Entry 5DU1 (X-ray diffraction, 1.80 A resolution); this record covers chains A and C of the 4 polymer chains in the assembly.

Chain A (and C):
Protein: Mambalgin-1
Organism: Dendroaspis polylepis polylepis
Notes: chain C of this document is another copy of the same molecule, construct and numbering; everything in this record applies to it too
UniProt: P0DKR6 (3SX1_DENPO); residues 1-57 here correspond to UniProt positions 22-78 (UniProt number = residue number + 21)
Sequence (57 residues; numbered 1 to 57; the number before each row is that of its first residue):
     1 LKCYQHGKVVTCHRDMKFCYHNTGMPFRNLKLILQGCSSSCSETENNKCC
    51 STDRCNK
Cystine bridges: Cys3-Cys19, Cys12-Cys37, Cys41-Cys49, Cys50-Cys55
Swiss-Prot annotation at these positions:
  - site: Phe27 (Important residue for inhibition of rat ASIC1a), Arg28 (Important residue for inhibition of rat ASIC1a), Leu32 (Key residue for inhibition of rat ASIC1a, probably binds to rat ASIC1a F-350), Ile33 (Important residue for inhibition of rat ASIC1a), Leu34 (Important residue for inhibition of rat ASIC1a)
What the authors report for this chain:
  - mutagenesis - T23A (less than 5-fold): unchanged binding to ASIC1a channel
  - self-association interface (contacts with another copy of this molecule); pairs are residue here / residue on that copy: Leu32-Leu32 (hydrophobic contact), Pro26, Phe27, Asn29
  - conformationally variable residues: Asn47 to Cys50
  - mutagenesis - F27A, R28A, L32A (3-order of magnitude), I33A, L34A: decreased binding to ASIC1a
  - mutagenesis - H21A, N29A, L30A, K31A, K57A: unchanged binding to ASIC1a

Chain A / chain C interface:
Residue-residue contacts (11):
  Asn22(A) with Phe27(C)
  Thr23(A) with Phe27(C)
  Pro26(A) with Leu32(C), hydrophobic
  Phe27(A) with Thr23(C); Gly24(C); Leu32(C), hydrophobic; Leu34(C), hydrophobic
  Leu30(A) with Leu32(C), hydrophobic
  Leu32(A) with Pro26(C), hydrophobic; Leu30(C), hydrophobic
  Leu34(A) with Phe27(C), hydrophobic
Interface residues without a listed pair, chain A (9 interface residues in all): Gly24, Glu45
Interface residues without a listed pair, chain C (9 interface residues in all): Asn22, Arg28

Overview:
The chain A/chain C interface involves 9 residues from each chain. The paper reports that F27A, R28A and L32A
of chain A, among others, reduce binding to ASIC1a; conformational variability at Asn47(A); 11 substitutions
were tested in all.
Both chains are Mambalgin-1 (Dendroaspis polylepis polylepis). Entry 5DU1 (Crystal structure of Dendroaspis
polylepis mambalgin-1 wild-type in P21 space group) was determined by X-ray diffraction, deposited together
with 5DO6 and 5DZ5.
